PDB entry 3WEJ | X-ray diffraction, 2.00 A resolution | chain A

Chain A:
Name: Squalene synthase
From: Homo sapiens
Notes: EC 2.5.1.21
UniProt: P37268 (FDFT_HUMAN); numbering as in UniProt (aligned over 31-370)
Chain sequence (343 residues; numbered 28 to 370; the number before each row is that of its first residue):
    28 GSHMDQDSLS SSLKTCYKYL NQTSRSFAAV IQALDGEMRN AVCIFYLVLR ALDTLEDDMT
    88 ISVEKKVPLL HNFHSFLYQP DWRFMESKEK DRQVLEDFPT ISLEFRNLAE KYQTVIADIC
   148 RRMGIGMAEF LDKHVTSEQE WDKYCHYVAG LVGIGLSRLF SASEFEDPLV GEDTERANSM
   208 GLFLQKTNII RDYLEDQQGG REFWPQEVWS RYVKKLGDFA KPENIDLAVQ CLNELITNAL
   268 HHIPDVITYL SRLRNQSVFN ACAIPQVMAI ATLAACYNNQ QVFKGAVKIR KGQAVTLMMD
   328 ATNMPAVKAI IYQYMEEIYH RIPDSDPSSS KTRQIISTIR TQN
Disordered / not traced: 28-34, 370
Construct notes: expression tag (28-30); engineered mutation Ala288 (Phe in P37268)
Metal / ion sites: Mg2+ site 1: Asp80, Asp84
Small-molecule neighbours: PS7 ({(1R,2R,3R)-2-[(3E)-4,8-dimethylnona-3,7-dien-1-yl]-2-methyl-3-[(1E,5E)-2,6,10-trimethylundeca-1,5,9-trien-1-yl]cyclopropyl}methyl trihydrogen diphosphate): Thr50, Ser51, Arg52, Ser53, Phe54, Val57, Ile58, Val69, Phe72, Tyr73, Leu76, Arg77, Val175, Ala176, Val179, Gly180, Leu183, Ser184, Ala204, Met207, Gly208, Leu211, Gln212, Asn215, Tyr276, Ala288, Cys289, Pro292
Curated features (UniProtKB/Swiss-Prot):
  - binding site (NADP(+)): Arg52, Arg77, Arg218, Lys315, Arg317
  - binding site (Mg(2+)): Asp80, Glu83, Asp84
  - natural variant: Lys45 (K45R: Influences plasma cholesterol levels)

Summary:
Chain A binds compound PS7. Asp80 and Asp84 coordinate Mg2+ site 1. From UniProt: 5 NADP+-binding residues and
3 Mg2+-binding residues.
Chain A is Squalene synthase (Homo sapiens); the structure, Crystal structure of the human squalene synthase
F288A mutant in complex with presqualene pyrophosphate, was determined by X-ray diffraction (same publication
as 3WEF, 3WEG, 3WEH, 3WEI and 3WEK).
